PDB entry 5MX7 | X-ray diffraction, 1.98 A resolution | chains A1 and B1

Chain A1:
Name: Vitamin D3 receptor A
Organism: Danio rerio
UniProtKB: Q9PTN2 (VDRA_DANRE); numbering as in UniProt (aligned over 156-453)
Chain sequence (300 residues; row label = number of the first residue in the row):
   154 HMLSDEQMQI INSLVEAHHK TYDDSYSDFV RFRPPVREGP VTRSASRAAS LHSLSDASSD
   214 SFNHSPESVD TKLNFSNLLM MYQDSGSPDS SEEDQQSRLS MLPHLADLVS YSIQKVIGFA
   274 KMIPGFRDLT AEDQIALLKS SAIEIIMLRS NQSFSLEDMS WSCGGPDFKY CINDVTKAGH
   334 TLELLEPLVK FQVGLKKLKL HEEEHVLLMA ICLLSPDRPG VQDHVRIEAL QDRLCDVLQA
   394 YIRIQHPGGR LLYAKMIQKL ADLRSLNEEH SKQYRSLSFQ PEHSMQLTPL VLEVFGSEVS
Disordered / not traced: 154, 191-250, 453
Sequence notes: expression tag (154-155)
UniProt features mapped onto this chain:
  - region: K274 to K292 (Interaction with coactivator LXXLL motif)
  - motif: P442 to S450 (9aaTAD)
  - binding site (calcitriol): Y175, S265, R302, S306, H333, H423
Ligand contacts: 1a,20S-dihydroxyvitamin D3 (D3V): Y175, Y179, F182, L255, L258, A259, L261, V262, S265, I296, I299, M300, R302, S303, S306, W314, C316, Y323, V328, H333, L337, L341, H423, Y427, L430, L440

Chain B1:
Name: Nuclear receptor coactivator 1
Notes: EC 2.3.1.48
UniProtKB: Q15788 (NCOA1_HUMAN); residue numbers follow UniProt; this construct covers 686-700
Chain sequence (15 residues; row label = number of the first residue in the row):
   686 RHKILHRLLQ EGSPS
Disordered / not traced: 696-700
UniProt features mapped onto this chain:
  - motif: L690 to L694 (LXXLL motif 4)
  - modified residue: S698 (Phosphoserine)
  - mutagenesis: L693 to L694 (Slightly affects interactions with steroid receptors. Abolishes interactions with steroid receptors; when associated with A-636; A-637; A-752 and A-753)

Chain A1 / chain B1 interface:
Residue-residue contacts (23; chain A1 residue first):
  I270(A1) with L690(B1), hydrophobic; L693(B1), hydrophobic
  K274(A1) with L693(B1), hydrogen bond (side chain-backbone); L694(B1); Q695(B1)
  R280(A1) with Q695(B1), hydrogen bond
  A284(A1) with H691(B1)
  Q287(A1) with L694(B1)
  I288(A1) with H687(B1); H691(B1); L694(B1), hydrophobic
  L291(A1) with L694(B1), hydrophobic
  K292(A1) with H687(B1); L690(B1)
  P442(A1) with I689(B1), hydrophobic
  L443(A1) with I689(B1), hydrophobic
  E446(A1) with H687(B1); K688(B1), hydrogen bond (side chain-backbone); I689(B1), hydrogen bond (side chain-backbone); L690(B1), hydrogen bond (side chain-backbone)
  V447(A1) with L690(B1), hydrophobic
  E451(A1) with H687(B1)
  V452(A1) with H687(B1)
Other interface residues (no listed pair), chain A1 (16 interface residues in all): Q267, F279

Overview:
16 residues of chain A1 and 8 residues of chain B1 are in contact; the contacts include 5 hydrogen bonds.
Among the polar pairs are K274(A1)-L693(B1), R280(A1)-Q695(B1) and E446(A1)-K688(B1). Bound to chain A1:
1a,20S-dihydroxyvitamin D3.
Here chain A1 is Vitamin D3 receptor A (Danio rerio) and chain B1 is Nuclear receptor coactivator 1. Entry
5MX7 (1a,20S-dihydroxyvitamin D3 VDR complex) was determined by X-ray diffraction.
